1H8I - chains H and I of the 3 polymer chains in the assembly; structure by X-ray diffraction, 1.75 A resolution.

# Chain H
Name: Thrombin
Organism: Homo sapiens
Notes: EC 3.4.21.5; fragment: thrombin heavy chain
Reference sequence: P00734 (THRB_HUMAN); the construct lacks a stretch of the UniProt sequence and is renumbered around it, so the offset changes along the chain: 16-36 = UniProt 364-384; 37-60 = UniProt 386-409; 61-77 = UniProt 419-435; 78-97 = UniProt 437-456; 7 more segments
Chain sequence (253 residues; row label = number of the first residue in the row; note: 2 numbers in that range are skipped by the numbering (no residue carries them; nothing is unmodelled there); a row labelled like 60A-60I holds insertion residues (60A, then the next letters in order)):
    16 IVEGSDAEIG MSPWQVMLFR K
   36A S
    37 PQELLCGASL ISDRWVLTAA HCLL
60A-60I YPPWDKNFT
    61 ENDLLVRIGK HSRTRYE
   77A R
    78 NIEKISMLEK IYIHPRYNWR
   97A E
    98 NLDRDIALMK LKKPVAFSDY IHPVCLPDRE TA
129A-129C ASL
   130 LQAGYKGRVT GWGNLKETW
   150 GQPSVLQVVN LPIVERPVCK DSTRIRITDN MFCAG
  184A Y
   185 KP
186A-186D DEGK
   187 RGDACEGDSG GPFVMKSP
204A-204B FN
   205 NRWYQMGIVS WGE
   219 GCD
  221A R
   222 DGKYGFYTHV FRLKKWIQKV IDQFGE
UniProt features mapped onto this chain:
  - active site (Charge relay system): His57, Asp102, Ser195
  - glycosylation: Asn60G (N-linked (GlcNAc...) (complex) asparagine)
  - region: Ala183 to Val200 (High affinity receptor-binding region which is also known as the TP508 peptide)
Disulfide bonds: Cys42-Cys58, Cys168-Cys182, Cys191-Cys220
Glycans and other covalent adducts: compound PHV linked to Ser195
Residues lining bound ligands: PHV (N-[(benzyloxy)carbonyl]-beta-phenyl-D-phenylalanyl-N-[(1S)-4-methoxy-1-phosphonobutyl]-L-prolinamide): His57, Tyr60A, Trp60D, Glu97A, Asn98, Leu99, Glu146, Ile174, Ala190, Cys191, Glu192, Gly193, Asp194, Ser214, Trp215, Gly216, Glu217, Gly219, Cys220, Arg221A

# Chain I
Name: Hirudin I
Organism: Hirudo medicinalis
Notes: fragment: residues 55 to 64
Reference sequence: P01050 (ITH1_HIRME); residues 1-10 here correspond to UniProt positions 55-64 (UniProt number = residue number + 54)
Chain sequence (10 residues; numbered 1 to 10; the number before each row is that of its first residue):
     1 DFEEIPEEYL
Modified / non-standard residues: Tyr9 (o-sulfo-l-tyrosine; TYS)

# Chain H / chain I interface
Pairs across the interface - 25 pairs, chain H then chain I:
  Phe34(H) with Phe2(I), hydrophobic
  Gln38(H) with Phe2(I); Glu3(I); Leu10(I)
  Glu39(H) with Phe2(I)
  Leu40(H) with Phe2(I)
  Leu65(H) with Ile5(I), hydrophobic; Tyr9(I)
  Arg67(H) with Ile5(I)
  Arg73(H) with Asp1(I), salt bridge; Phe2(I)
  Thr74(H) with Asp1(I), hydrogen bond; Phe2(I); Glu3(I), hydrogen bond (backbone-backbone)
  Arg75(H) with Glu3(I)
  Tyr76(H) with Glu3(I), hydrogen bond (backbone-side chain); Glu4(I); Pro6(I); Tyr9(I)
  Glu80(H) with Tyr9(I)
  Lys81(H) with Tyr9(I)
  Ile82(H) with Ile5(I), hydrophobic; Tyr9(I)
  Met84(H) with Glu8(I); Tyr9(I)
Interface residues without a listed pair, chain H (16 interface residues in all): Met32, Lys36

# Overview
16 residues of chain H and 9 residues of chain I are in contact, with 3 hydrogen bonds and 1 salt bridge.
Among the polar pairs are Arg73(H)-Asp1(I), Thr74(H)-Asp1(I) and Tyr76(H)-Glu3(I). Covalently linked compound
PHV: at Ser195(H).
Here chain H is Thrombin (Homo sapiens) and chain I is Hirudin I (Hirudo medicinalis). Entry 1H8I (X-ray
crystal structure of human alpha-thrombin with a tripeptide phosphonate inhibitor) was determined by X-ray
diffraction, deposited together with 1H8D.
